Entry 8ABJ (electron microscopy, 3.70 A resolution); this record covers chains C and H of the 20 polymer chains in the assembly.

# Chain C
Molecule: Cytochrome b
Organism: Yarrowia lipolytica
Reference sequence: Q9B6D0 (CYB_YARLI); residues 1-385 here = UniProt positions 1-385
Amino-acid sequence (385 residues; numbered 1 to 385; the number before each row is that of its first residue):
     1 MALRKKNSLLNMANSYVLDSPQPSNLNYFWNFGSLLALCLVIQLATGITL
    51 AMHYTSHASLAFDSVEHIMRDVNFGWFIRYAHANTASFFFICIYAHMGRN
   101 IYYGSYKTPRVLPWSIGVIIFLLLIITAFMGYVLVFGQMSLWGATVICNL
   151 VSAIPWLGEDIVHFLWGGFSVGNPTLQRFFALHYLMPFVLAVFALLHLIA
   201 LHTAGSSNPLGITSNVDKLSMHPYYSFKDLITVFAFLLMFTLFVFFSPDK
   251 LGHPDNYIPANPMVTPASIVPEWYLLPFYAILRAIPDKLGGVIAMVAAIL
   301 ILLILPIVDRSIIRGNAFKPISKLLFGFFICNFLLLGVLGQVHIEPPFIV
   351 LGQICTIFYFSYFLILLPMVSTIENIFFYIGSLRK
Disordered / not traced: 384-385
Curated features (UniProtKB/Swiss-Prot):
  - binding site (heme b): His-82, His-96, His-183, His-197
  - binding site (a ubiquinone): His-202
Bound ions: heme Fe site 1: His-82, His-183; heme Fe site 2: His-96, His-197
Ligand contacts:
  - AWB ([(2R,3S,6S,7R,8R)-3-[(3-formamido-2-oxidanyl-phenyl)carbonylamino]-8-hexyl-2,6-dimethyl-4,9-bis(oxidanylidene)-1,5-dioxonan-7-yl] 3-methylbutanoate): Ala-13, Tyr-16, Val-17, Gln-22, Leu-26, Trp-30, Asn-31, Ser-34, Ala-37, Leu-40, Ala-191, Ala-194, Leu-195, Leu-198, Ser-206, Met-221, Tyr-225, Lys-228, Asp-229
  - heme (HEM), molecule 1: Trp-30, Gly-33, Ser-34, Leu-36, Ala-37, Leu-40, Phe-89, Ile-93, His-96, Met-97, Arg-99, Asn-100, Ser-105, Arg-110, Pro-113, Trp-114, Gly-117, Val-118, Ile-120, Phe-121, Leu-190, Ala-194, His-197, Leu-198, Leu-201, Ser-206, Ser-207
  - heme (HEM), molecule 2: Leu-40, Gln-43, Leu-44, Gly-47, Ile-48, Leu-50, Ala-51, Tyr-54, Val-65, Arg-79, His-82, Ala-83, Ala-86, Phe-89, Leu-124, Thr-127, Ala-128, Gly-131, Tyr-132, Leu-134, Val-135, Phe-180, His-183, Tyr-184, Pro-187, Leu-190, Tyr-274
  - 1,2-diacyl-sn-glycero-3-phosphocholine (PC1): Asn-27, Phe-29, Tyr-94, Ala-95, Met-97, Gly-98, Arg-99, Tyr-102, Tyr-103, Pro-209, Leu-210, Ala-317, Lys-323, Phe-326, Gly-327, Ile-330, Cys-331, Phe-333
  - phosphatidylethanolamine (PTY), molecule 1: Ser-34, Ala-37, Leu-38, Val-41, His-222, Pro-223, Ser-226, Phe-227, Asp-229, Leu-230, Val-233, Phe-234
  - phosphatidylethanolamine (PTY), molecule 2: Phe-74, Phe-77, Phe-234, Leu-237, Phe-240, Phe-245

# Chain H
Molecule: Cytochrome b-c1 complex subunit 8
Organism: Yarrowia lipolytica
Reference sequence: Q6C387 (Q6C387_YARLI); residues 3-95 here correspond to UniProt positions 1-93 (UniProt number = residue number - 2)
Amino-acid sequence (93 residues; each row starts with the number of its first residue):
     3 MGGNGHYMGWWGHMGSPPQKGIAGYTISPFAARPFAGVVHAAIFNTFRRT
    53 KNQALFVILPVSFFYYVWTQASEKNEWLYTKAGRHELAKALAE
Disordered / not traced: 3-8, 94-95
Ligand contacts: 1,2-diacyl-sn-glycero-3-phosphocholine (PC1): Gln-55, Phe-58, Val-59

# How chain C and chain H interact
Contacting residue pairs (51; chain C residue first):
  Ser-15(C) with Trp-12(H)
  Asp-19(C) with Trp-12(H); Trp-13(H), hydrogen bond (backbone-side chain)
  Pro-21(C) with Trp-12(H); Trp-13(H), hydrophobic; Met-16(H), hydrophobic
  His-202(C) with Met-10(H); Trp-12(H)
  Thr-203(C) with Met-10(H), hydrogen bond (backbone-backbone)
  Ala-204(C) with Met-10(H)
  Gly-205(C) with Met-10(H)
  Asn-215(C) with Tyr-9(H), hydrogen bond (side chain-backbone); Met-10(H); Met-16(H); Ser-18(H)
  Val-216(C) with Ser-18(H); Gln-21(H), hydrogen bond (backbone-side chain)
  Lys-218(C) with Met-10(H), hydrogen bond; Trp-13(H)
  Leu-219(C) with Trp-13(H)
  Ser-220(C) with Trp-13(H)
  Pro-320(C) with Phe-58(H)
  Lys-323(C) with Gln-55(H), hydrogen bond; Phe-58(H)
  Leu-324(C) with Phe-58(H)
  Gly-327(C) with Pro-62(H)
  Phe-328(C) with Pro-62(H), hydrophobic; Phe-66(H)
  Cys-331(C) with Pro-62(H), hydrophobic; Val-63(H), hydrophobic; Phe-66(H), hydrophobic
  Asn-332(C) with Phe-66(H)
  Leu-335(C) with Phe-66(H), hydrophobic; Val-69(H), hydrophobic
  Val-338(C) with Trp-70(H), hydrophobic
  Val-342(C) with Trp-70(H), hydrophobic
  Glu-345(C) with Asn-77(H), hydrogen bond; Tyr-81(H)
  Pro-346(C) with Asn-77(H), hydrogen bond (backbone-side chain); Leu-80(H); Tyr-81(H); Leu-89(H), hydrophobic
  Pro-347(C) with Ala-73(H); Lys-76(H); Asn-77(H)
  Phe-348(C) with Trp-70(H), hydrophobic; Ala-73(H), hydrophobic; Ser-74(H); Asn-77(H)
  Leu-351(C) with Val-69(H), hydrophobic; Ala-73(H), hydrophobic
Other interface residues (no listed pair), chain C (29 interface residues in all): Ser-20, Pro-109
Other interface residues (no listed pair), chain H (28 interface residues in all): Gly-17, Pro-19, Leu-57, Leu-61, Phe-65, Ala-92, Leu-93

# Overview
The interface between chain C and chain H involves 29 residues on one side and 28 on the other, with 8
hydrogen bonds. Polar pairs include Asp-19(C)/Trp-13(H), Asn-215(C)/Tyr-9(H) and Val-216(C)/Gln-21(H).
1,2-diacyl-sn-glycero-3-phosphocholine is bound between chain C and chain H.
Here chain C is Cytochrome b and chain H is Cytochrome b-c1 complex subunit 8, both from Yarrowia lipolytica.
Entry 8ABJ (Complex III2 from Yarrowia lipolytica, antimycin A bound, c-position) was determined by electron
microscopy, deposited together with 8AB6, 8AB7, 8AB8, 8AB9, 8ABA, 8ABB and 11 further entries.
